1XB1 - chains A and B of the 12 polymer chains in the assembly; structure by X-ray diffraction, 2.70 A resolution.

# Chain A (and B)
Protein: Baculoviral IAP repeat-containing protein 8
Source organism: Homo sapiens
Notes: chain B of this document is another copy of the same molecule, construct and numbering; everything in this record applies to it too
UniProtKB: Q96P09 (BIRC8_HUMAN); residues 262-356 here correspond to UniProt positions 1-95 (UniProt number = residue number - 261)
Amino-acid sequence (108 residues; row label = number of the first residue in the row):
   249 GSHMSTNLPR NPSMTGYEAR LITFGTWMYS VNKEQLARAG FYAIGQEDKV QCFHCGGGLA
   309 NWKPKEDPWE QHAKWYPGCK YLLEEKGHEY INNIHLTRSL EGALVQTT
Not modelled in the structure: 249-254, 345-356 (chain B: 249-254)
Differences from the reference sequence: cloning artifact (249-252)
Bound ions: Zn2+ site 1: Glu-266 (shared with His-343(B), Thr-356(B) of chain B; 1 residue of chain C); Zn2+ site 2: Cys-300, Cys-303, His-320, Cys-327; Zn2+ site 3 near Glu-333 (its only coordinating residue here); Zn2+ site 4: His-336 (shared with 1 residue of chain F); Zn2+ site 5: His-343 (shared with 1 residue of chain F)
UniProt features mapped onto this chain:
  - binding site (Zn(2+)): Cys-300, Cys-303, His-320, Cys-327
From the paper describing this entry:
  - mutagenesis - P257A/P260A: decreased stability

# How chain A and chain B interact
Pairs across the interface (18; chain A residue first):
  Ser-261(A) / Tyr-324(B)
  Thr-263(A) / Leu-352(B)
  Thr-263(A) / Gln-354(B)
  Gly-264(A) / Pro-325(B)
  Tyr-265(A) / Gln-354(B)
  Tyr-265(A) / Thr-355(B)
  Tyr-265(A) / Thr-356(B)
  Glu-266(A) / Trp-323(B)
  Glu-266(A) / His-343(B)  salt bridge
  Glu-266(A) / Thr-356(B)
  Ala-267(A) / Trp-323(B)
  Arg-268(A) / Gln-354(B)  hydrogen bond (side chain-backbone)
  Arg-286(A) / Thr-355(B)
  Phe-301(A) / Gln-354(B)
  Tyr-329(A) / Gln-354(B)
  Tyr-329(A) / Thr-355(B)
  Glu-333(A) / Gln-354(B)
  Glu-333(A) / Thr-355(B)
Interface residues without a listed pair, chain A (15 interface residues in all): Leu-256, Ile-270, Trp-317, Glu-332
Interface residues without a listed pair, chain B (11 interface residues in all): Asn-255, Lys-322, Gly-326

# Summary
15 residues of chain A face 11 of chain B across their interface, with 1 hydrogen bond and 1 salt bridge.
Among the polar pairs are Glu-266(A)/His-343(B) and Arg-268(A)/Gln-354(B). UniProt lists 4 Zn2+-binding
residues on chain A. The paper reports that P257A/P260A of chain A reduce stability.
Chain A and chain B are both Baculoviral IAP repeat-containing protein 8 (Homo sapiens); the structure, The
Structure of the BIR domain of IAP-like protein 2, was determined by X-ray diffraction (same publication as
1XB0).
